PDB entry 3ETT | X-ray diffraction, 2.10 A resolution | chains A and B

[Chain A (and B)]
Protein: Arylsulfate sulfotransferase
Source organism: Escherichia coli
Notes: EC 2.8.2.22; chain B of this document is another copy of the same molecule, construct and numbering; everything in this record applies to it too
UniProt: B3HTA9 (B3HTA9_ECOLX); residues 1-571 here correspond to UniProt positions 28-598 (UniProt number = residue number + 27)
Chain sequence (571 residues; numbered 1 to 571; the number before each row is that of its first residue):
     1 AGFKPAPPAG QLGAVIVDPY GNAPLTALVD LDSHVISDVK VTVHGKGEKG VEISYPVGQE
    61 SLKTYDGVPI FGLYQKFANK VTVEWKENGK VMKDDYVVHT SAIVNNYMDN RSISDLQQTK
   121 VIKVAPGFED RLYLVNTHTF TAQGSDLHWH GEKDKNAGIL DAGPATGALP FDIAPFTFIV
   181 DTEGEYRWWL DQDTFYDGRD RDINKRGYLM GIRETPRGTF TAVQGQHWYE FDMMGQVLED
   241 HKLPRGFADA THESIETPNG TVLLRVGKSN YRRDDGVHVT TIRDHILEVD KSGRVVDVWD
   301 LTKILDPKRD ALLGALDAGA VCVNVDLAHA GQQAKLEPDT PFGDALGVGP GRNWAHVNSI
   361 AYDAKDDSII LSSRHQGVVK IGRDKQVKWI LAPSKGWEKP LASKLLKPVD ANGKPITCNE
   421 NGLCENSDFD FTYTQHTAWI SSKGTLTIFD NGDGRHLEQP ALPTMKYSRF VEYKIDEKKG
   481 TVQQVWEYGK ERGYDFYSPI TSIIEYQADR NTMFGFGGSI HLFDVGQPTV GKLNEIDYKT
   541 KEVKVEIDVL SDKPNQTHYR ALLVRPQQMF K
Disordered / not traced: 322-327
Modified positions: His436 (3-(1-sulfo-1H-imidazol-3-ium-4-yl)-L-alanine; HS8)
Disulfides: Cys418-Cys424
Small-molecule neighbours: P-nitrophenol (NPO): Phe3, Phe171, Tyr208, Met210, His252, Val321, His356, His436, Ile500, Thr501, Thr557
Reported in the primary citation:
  - binding site for P-nitrophenol: Phe171
  - catalytic residues: His252, His356, Arg374 (proposed by the authors, not directly observed)
  - mutagenesis - H252L, H356L, R374L: decreased catalytic activity
  - mutagenesis - Y96F, Y208F, Y208F/Y559F, Y559F: unchanged catalytic activity

[Interface between chain A and chain B]
Contacting residue pairs (64; chain A residue first):
  Ala1(A) - Asp161(B)
  Ala1(A) - Gly163(B)
  Leu28(A) - Arg245(B)
  Asp30(A) - Arg245(B)  salt bridge
  Asp32(A) - Arg272(B)  salt bridge
  Asp32(A) - His278(B)  salt bridge
  Ser33(A) - Asn270(B)
  Ser33(A) - Tyr271(B)
  Ser33(A) - Arg272(B)  hydrogen bond (side chain-backbone)
  His34(A) - Arg272(B)
  Glu60(A) - Arg294(B)  salt bridge
  Glu60(A) - Val295(B)
  Lys63(A) - Val295(B)
  Lys63(A) - Asp297(B)  salt bridge
  Thr64(A) - Pro244(B)
  Thr64(A) - Arg245(B)
  Thr64(A) - Arg294(B)
  Thr64(A) - Val295(B)  hydrogen bond (side chain-backbone)
  Tyr65(A) - Arg245(B)  hydrogen bond (backbone-side chain)
  Asp66(A) - Arg245(B)  hydrogen bond (backbone-side chain)
  Asp66(A) - Gly246(B)
  Asp66(A) - Lys268(B)  salt bridge
  Asp161(A) - Ala1(B)
  Ala162(A) - Ala1(B)
  Gly163(A) - Ala1(B)
  Arg217(A) - Asp290(B)
  Arg217(A) - Ser292(B)  hydrogen bond
  Arg217(A) - Arg294(B)
  Glu230(A) - Ser292(B)  hydrogen bond
  Leu238(A) - His241(B)
  Leu238(A) - Ser292(B)
  Leu238(A) - Arg294(B)
  Glu239(A) - Lys291(B)
  Glu239(A) - Ser292(B)
  His241(A) - Leu238(B)
  Pro244(A) - Thr64(B)
  Arg245(A) - Tyr20(B)
  Arg245(A) - Leu28(B)
  Arg245(A) - Asp30(B)  salt bridge
  Arg245(A) - Tyr65(B)  hydrogen bond (side chain-backbone)
  Arg245(A) - Asp66(B)  hydrogen bond (side chain-backbone)
  Gly246(A) - Asp66(B)
  Lys268(A) - Asp66(B)  salt bridge
  Asn270(A) - Ser33(B)
  Tyr271(A) - Ser33(B)
  Arg272(A) - Asp32(B)  salt bridge
  Arg272(A) - Ser33(B)  hydrogen bond (backbone-side chain)
  Arg272(A) - His34(B)
  His278(A) - Asp32(B)  salt bridge
  Asp290(A) - Arg217(B)
  Lys291(A) - Glu239(B)
  Lys291(A) - Lys291(B)
  Ser292(A) - Arg217(B)  hydrogen bond
  Ser292(A) - Glu230(B)  hydrogen bond
  Ser292(A) - Leu238(B)
  Arg294(A) - Glu60(B)  salt bridge
  Arg294(A) - Thr64(B)
  Arg294(A) - Arg217(B)
  Arg294(A) - Leu238(B)
  Arg294(A) - Lys571(B)
  Val295(A) - Glu60(B)
  Val295(A) - Lys63(B)
  Val295(A) - Thr64(B)  hydrogen bond (backbone-side chain)
  Asp297(A) - Lys63(B)  salt bridge
Interface residues without a listed pair, chain A (42 interface residues in all): Gly2, Tyr20, His150, Lys153, Thr219, Phe247, Val296, Val298, Lys571
Interface residues without a listed pair, chain B (41 interface residues in all): Gly2, His150, Ala162, Thr219, Phe247, Val296, Val298

[Overview]
Chain A and chain B form an interface of 42 and 41 residues respectively; the contacts include 12 hydrogen
bonds and 12 salt bridges. Polar pairs include Asp30(A)-Arg245(B), Asp32(A)-Arg272(B) and Asp32(A)-His278(B).
The paper reports catalytic residues His252(A), His356(A) and Arg374(A); H252L, H356L and R374L of chain A
reduce catalytic activity; 7 substitutions were tested in all.
Chain A and chain B are both Arylsulfate sulfotransferase (Escherichia coli); the structure, Crystal structure
of a bacterial arylsulfate sulfotransferase catalytic intermediate with 4-nitrophenol bound in the active
site, was determined by X-ray diffraction (same publication as 3ETS and 3ELQ).
